Entry 1KQA (X-ray diffraction, 3.20 A resolution); this record covers chains B and C of the 3 polymer chains in the assembly.

== Chain B (and C) ==
Molecule: Galactoside O-acetyltransferase
Organism: Escherichia coli
Notes: EC 2.3.1.18; chain C of this document is another copy of the same molecule, construct and numbering; everything in this record applies to it too
UniProt: P07464 (THGA_ECOLI); numbering as in UniProt (aligned over 1-203)
Sequence (203 residues; each row starts with the number of its first residue):
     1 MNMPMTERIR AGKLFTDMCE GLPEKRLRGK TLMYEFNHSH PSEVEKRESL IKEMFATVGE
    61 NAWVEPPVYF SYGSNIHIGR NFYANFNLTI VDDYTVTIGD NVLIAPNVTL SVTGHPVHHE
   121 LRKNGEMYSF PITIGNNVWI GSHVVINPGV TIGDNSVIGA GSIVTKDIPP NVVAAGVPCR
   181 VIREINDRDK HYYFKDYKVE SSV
Disordered / not traced: 1, 202-203
Curated features (UniProtKB/Swiss-Prot):
  - active site: His115 (Proton donor/acceptor)
  - binding site (substrate): Asp17, Ser71, Asn85, Asp93
  - binding site (acetyl-CoA): Asn85, Ser142, Ala160, Thr165, Lys166, Arg180, Arg183
  - site: Asn85 (Transition state stabilizer)
  - mutagenesis: His115 (H115A: Results in an 1800-fold decrease in catalytic activity)
Ligand contacts:
  - coenzyme A (COA), molecule 1: Ala105, Trp139, Gly141, Ser142, Gly159, Ala160, Val173, Ala175, Gly176, Arg183
  - coenzyme A (COA), molecule 2: Ser111, Thr113, Gly114, His115, Val117, Asn147, Pro148, Ile163, Thr165, Lys166, Val177, Pro178, Arg180
From the paper describing this entry:
  - binding site for coenzyme A: His115
  - catalytic residues: Asn85 (proposed by the authors, not directly observed)

== Chain B / chain C interface ==
Pairs across the interface - 56 pairs, chain B then chain C:
  His38(B) with Tyr34(C), hydrogen bond (backbone-side chain); His38(C)
  Ser39(B) with Tyr34(C)
  His40(B) with Tyr34(C)
  Pro41(B) with Leu27(C); Lys30(C); Thr31(C); Tyr34(C)
  Glu65(B) with Lys30(C), salt bridge
  Pro67(B) with Tyr69(C)
  Phe86(B) with Met33(C), hydrophobic; Tyr69(C), hydrophobic; Phe70(C); Thr89(C)
  Asn87(B) with Tyr69(C)
  Leu103(B) with His115(C); Arg122(C)
  Pro106(B) with Thr89(C)
  Asn107(B) with Thr89(C); Thr109(C), hydrogen bond
  Asn137(B) with His119(C); Arg122(C), hydrogen bond (backbone-side chain)
  Trp139(B) with His115(C); Val117(C), hydrophobic
  Ser142(B) with Thr109(C)
  His143(B) with Asn107(C); Thr109(C), hydrogen bond; His143(C); Val144(C); Val145(C)
  Asn155(B) with His119(C); Arg122(C)
  Val157(B) with Val117(C); Arg122(C)
  Ala160(B) with Val145(C), hydrophobic; Ile163(C)
  Gly161(B) with Ile163(C)
  Val173(B) with Val117(C), hydrophobic
  Ile185(B) with Val117(C), hydrophobic; His118(C)
  Asp189(B) with His118(C); Leu121(C)
  Lys190(B) with His118(C); Glu120(C); Leu121(C)
  Tyr193(B) with Gly12(C), hydrogen bond (side chain-backbone); Lys13(C); Leu14(C), hydrophobic; Tyr128(C)
  Phe194(B) with Tyr128(C); Phe130(C), hydrophobic; Pro148(C)
  Lys195(B) with Thr165(C), hydrogen bond (side chain-backbone)
  Tyr197(B) with Phe130(C)
  Val199(B) with Leu121(C), hydrophobic
  Ser201(B) with Lys13(C)
Interface residues without a listed pair, chain B (38 interface residues in all): Asn37, Ser42, Pro66, Asn85, Asn101, Val138, Ser156, Val177, Asn186
Interface residues without a listed pair, chain C (37 interface residues in all): Val91, Gly114, Pro116, Lys123, Gly125, Asn147, Lys166, Val177

== Summary ==
38 residues of chain B face 37 of chain C across their interface, with 6 hydrogen bonds and 1 salt bridge.
Polar pairs include Glu65(B)-Lys30(C), His38(B)-Tyr34(C) and Asn107(B)-Thr109(C). Ligands of chain B: coenzyme
A. The paper reports the catalytic residue Asn85(B); a binding site for coenzyme A at His115(B).
Both chains are Galactoside O-acetyltransferase (Escherichia coli). Entry 1KQA (Galactoside acetyltransferase
in complex with coenzyme A) was determined by X-ray diffraction together with 1KRR, 1KRU and 1KRV from the
same study.
